Entry 5NZ8 (X-ray diffraction, 3.00 A resolution); this record covers chains A and B.

Chain A (and B):
Protein: Cellodextrin phosphorylase
Source organism: Clostridium thermocellum
Notes: chain B of this document is another copy of the same molecule, construct and numbering; everything in this record applies to it too
UniProt: Q93HT8 (Q93HT8_CLOTM); numbering as in UniProt (aligned over 1-984)
Sequence (1009 residues; each row starts with the number of its first residue; numbers below 1 keep their minus sign (Met-24 is residue -24)):
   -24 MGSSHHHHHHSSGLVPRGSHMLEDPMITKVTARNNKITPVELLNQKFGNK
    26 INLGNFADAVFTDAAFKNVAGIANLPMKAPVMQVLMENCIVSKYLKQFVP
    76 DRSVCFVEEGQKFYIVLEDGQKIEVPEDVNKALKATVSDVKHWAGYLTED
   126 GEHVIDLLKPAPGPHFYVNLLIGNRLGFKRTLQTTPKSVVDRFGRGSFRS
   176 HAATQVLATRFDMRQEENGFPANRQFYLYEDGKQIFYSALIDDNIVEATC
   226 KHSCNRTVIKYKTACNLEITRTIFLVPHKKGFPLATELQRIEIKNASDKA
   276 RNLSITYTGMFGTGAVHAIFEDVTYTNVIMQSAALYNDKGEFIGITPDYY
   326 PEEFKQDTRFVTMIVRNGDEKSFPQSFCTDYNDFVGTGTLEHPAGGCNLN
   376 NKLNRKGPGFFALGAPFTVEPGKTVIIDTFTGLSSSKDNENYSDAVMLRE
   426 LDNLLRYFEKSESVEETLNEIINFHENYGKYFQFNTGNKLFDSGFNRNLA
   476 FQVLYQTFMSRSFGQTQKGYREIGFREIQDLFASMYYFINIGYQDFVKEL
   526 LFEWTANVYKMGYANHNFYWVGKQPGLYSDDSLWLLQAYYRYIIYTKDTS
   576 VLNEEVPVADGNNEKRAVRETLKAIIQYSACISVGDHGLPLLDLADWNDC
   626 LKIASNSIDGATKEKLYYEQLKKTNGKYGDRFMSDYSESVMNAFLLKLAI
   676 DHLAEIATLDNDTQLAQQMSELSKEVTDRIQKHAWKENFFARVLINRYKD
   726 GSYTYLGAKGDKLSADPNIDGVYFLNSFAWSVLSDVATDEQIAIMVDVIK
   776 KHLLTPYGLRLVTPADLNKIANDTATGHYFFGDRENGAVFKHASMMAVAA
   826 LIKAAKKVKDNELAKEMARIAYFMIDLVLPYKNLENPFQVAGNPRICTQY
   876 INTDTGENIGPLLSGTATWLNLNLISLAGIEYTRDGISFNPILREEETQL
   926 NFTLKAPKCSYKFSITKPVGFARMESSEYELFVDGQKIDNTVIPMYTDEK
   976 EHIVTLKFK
Disordered / not traced: -24 to 0, 533-538, 578-620, 629-663, 686-691, 724-727, 796-801 (chain B: -24 to 0, 648-652, 794-798)
Sequence notes: initiating methionine (-24); expression tag (-23 to 0)
What the authors report for this chain:
  - catalytic residues: Asp624
  - binding site for beta-D-glucopyranose: Asp297, Tyr300, Glu328, Arg496, Trp622, Asp624, Cys625, Tyr804, Glu810, Phe815, Gln874
  - conformationally variable residues (loop rearrangement, side-chain flip): Trp622, Asp624

How chain A and chain B interact:
Residue-residue contacts (187; chain A residue first):
  Met1(A) - Asp313(B)
  Ile2(A) - Tyr311(B)
  Ile2(A) - Leu423(B)
  Ile2(A) - Asp427(B)
  Thr3(A) - Ala309(B)
  Thr3(A) - Leu310(B)
  Thr3(A) - Tyr311(B)  hydrogen bond (backbone-backbone)
  Lys4(A) - Ala309(B)
  Lys4(A) - Asp323(B)  salt bridge
  Lys4(A) - Asp419(B)  salt bridge
  Val5(A) - Ala308(B)
  Val5(A) - Ala309(B)  hydrogen bond (backbone-backbone)
  Val5(A) - Tyr311(B)  hydrophobic
  Val5(A) - Leu378(B)
  Thr6(A) - Gln306(B)  hydrogen bond
  Thr6(A) - Ser307(B)
  Thr6(A) - Ala308(B)
  Thr6(A) - Asp323(B)
  Thr6(A) - Leu378(B)
  Ala7(A) - Gln306(B)
  Ala7(A) - Ser307(B)  hydrogen bond (backbone-backbone)
  Ala7(A) - Leu378(B)
  Ala7(A) - Asn379(B)
  Ala7(A) - Arg380(B)
  Arg8(A) - Gln306(B)  hydrogen bond
  Arg8(A) - Arg380(B)  hydrogen bond (side chain-backbone)
  Phe36(A) - Asn375(B)
  Phe36(A) - Asn376(B)  hydrogen bond (backbone-side chain)
  Thr37(A) - Asn376(B)
  Asp38(A) - Gln350(B)
  Asp38(A) - Asn376(B)
  Ala39(A) - Tyr311(B)  hydrogen bond (backbone-side chain)
  Ala39(A) - Phe317(B)  hydrophobic
  Ala39(A) - Gln350(B)  hydrogen bond (backbone-backbone)
  Ala39(A) - Phe352(B)  hydrophobic
  Ala39(A) - Asn376(B)
  Phe41(A) - Tyr311(B)
  Phe41(A) - Asn376(B)
  Gln58(A) - Asp358(B)  hydrogen bond (side chain-backbone)
  Gln58(A) - Asn375(B)  hydrogen bond
  Met61(A) - Asn373(B)
  Glu62(A) - Gly361(B)
  Glu62(A) - Thr362(B)  hydrogen bond
  Glu62(A) - Ala369(B)
  Ser67(A) - Asn373(B)
  Leu133(A) - Thr362(B)
  Ala183(A) - Met188(B)  hydrophobic
  Arg185(A) - Arg185(B)
  Arg185(A) - Asp187(B)  salt bridge
  Phe186(A) - Phe186(B)
  Phe186(A) - Ile294(B)
  Phe186(A) - Phe295(B)  hydrophobic
  Asp187(A) - Arg185(B)  salt bridge
  Asp187(A) - Phe195(B)
  Asp187(A) - Ile294(B)
  Asp187(A) - Val298(B)
  Met188(A) - Ala183(B)  hydrophobic
  Met188(A) - Thr184(B)
  Met188(A) - Ile294(B)  hydrophobic
  Met188(A) - Asn302(B)  hydrogen bond (backbone-side chain)
  Met188(A) - Pro383(B)
  Arg189(A) - Tyr356(B)
  Arg189(A) - Asn357(B)  hydrogen bond
  Gln190(A) - Thr299(B)  hydrogen bond
  Gln190(A) - Asn302(B)  hydrogen bond
  Glu191(A) - Asn357(B)  hydrogen bond
  Phe195(A) - Asp187(B)
  Gly207(A) - Cys64(B)
  Met285(A) - Met188(B)  hydrophobic
  Phe286(A) - Met188(B)
  Thr288(A) - Met188(B)
  Ile294(A) - Phe186(B)
  Ile294(A) - Asp187(B)
  Ile294(A) - Met188(B)  hydrophobic
  Phe295(A) - Phe186(B)  hydrophobic
  Phe295(A) - Phe295(B)  hydrophobic
  Phe295(A) - Gly494(B)
  Phe295(A) - Tyr495(B)
  Asp297(A) - Arg809(B)  salt bridge
  Val298(A) - Asp187(B)
  Val298(A) - Met188(B)
  Val298(A) - Thr491(B)
  Thr299(A) - Gln190(B)  hydrogen bond
  Thr299(A) - Thr491(B)
  Thr299(A) - Arg809(B)
  Tyr300(A) - His803(B)
  Tyr300(A) - Tyr804(B)  hydrophobic
  Tyr300(A) - Arg809(B)
  Asn302(A) - Met188(B)  hydrogen bond (side chain-backbone)
  Asn302(A) - Gln190(B)  hydrogen bond
  Val303(A) - Tyr804(B)  hydrophobic
  Val303(A) - Phe805(B)
  Val303(A) - Asp808(B)
  Ile304(A) - His803(B)
  Ile304(A) - Phe805(B)
  Gln306(A) - Thr6(B)  hydrogen bond
  Gln306(A) - Ala7(B)
  Gln306(A) - Arg8(B)  hydrogen bond (side chain-backbone)
  Gln306(A) - Phe805(B)
  Ser307(A) - Thr6(B)
  Ser307(A) - Ala7(B)  hydrogen bond (backbone-backbone)
  Ala308(A) - Val5(B)
  Ala308(A) - Thr6(B)
  Ala309(A) - Thr3(B)
  Ala309(A) - Lys4(B)
  Ala309(A) - Val5(B)  hydrogen bond (backbone-backbone)
  Leu310(A) - Thr3(B)
  Tyr311(A) - Ile2(B)
  Tyr311(A) - Thr3(B)  hydrogen bond (backbone-backbone)
  Tyr311(A) - Val5(B)  hydrophobic
  Tyr311(A) - Ala39(B)  hydrogen bond (side chain-backbone)
  Tyr311(A) - Phe41(B)
  Asn312(A) - Met1(B)
  Asp313(A) - Met1(B)
  Phe317(A) - Ala39(B)  hydrophobic
  Ile318(A) - Ile2(B)  hydrophobic
  Asp323(A) - Lys4(B)  salt bridge
  Asp323(A) - Thr6(B)
  Tyr325(A) - Gly802(B)
  Tyr325(A) - His803(B)
  Tyr325(A) - Tyr804(B)
  Tyr325(A) - Phe805(B)  hydrophobic
  Tyr325(A) - Asn811(B)
  Pro326(A) - Gly802(B)
  Pro326(A) - His803(B)
  Gln350(A) - Ala39(B)  hydrogen bond (backbone-backbone)
  Phe352(A) - Ala39(B)  hydrophobic
  Phe352(A) - Phe41(B)  hydrophobic
  Tyr356(A) - Arg189(B)
  Asn357(A) - Arg189(B)  hydrogen bond
  Asn357(A) - Glu191(B)  hydrogen bond
  Asp358(A) - Gln58(B)
  Gly361(A) - Glu62(B)
  Thr362(A) - Glu62(B)  hydrogen bond
  Thr362(A) - Leu133(B)
  Thr364(A) - Glu366(B)
  Glu366(A) - Thr364(B)
  Glu366(A) - Glu366(B)
  Ala369(A) - Glu62(B)
  Asn373(A) - Met61(B)
  Asn373(A) - Ser67(B)
  Asn375(A) - Phe36(B)
  Asn376(A) - Phe36(B)  hydrogen bond (side chain-backbone)
  Asn376(A) - Thr37(B)
  Asn376(A) - Asp38(B)
  Asn376(A) - Phe41(B)
  Leu378(A) - Val5(B)
  Leu378(A) - Thr6(B)
  Leu378(A) - Ala7(B)
  Asn379(A) - Ala7(B)
  Arg380(A) - Arg8(B)  hydrogen bond (backbone-side chain)
  Arg380(A) - Asp879(B)  salt bridge
  Arg380(A) - Thr880(B)
  Lys381(A) - Glu882(B)
  Lys381(A) - Ile884(B)
  Pro383(A) - Met188(B)
  Asp419(A) - Lys4(B)  salt bridge
  Leu423(A) - Ile2(B)
  Asp427(A) - Ile2(B)
  Thr491(A) - Val298(B)
  Thr491(A) - Thr299(B)  hydrogen bond
  Gly494(A) - Phe295(B)  hydrogen bond (backbone-backbone)
  Gly802(A) - Tyr325(B)
  Gly802(A) - Pro326(B)
  His803(A) - Tyr300(B)
  His803(A) - Ile304(B)
  His803(A) - Tyr325(B)
  His803(A) - Pro326(B)
  His803(A) - Glu328(B)  salt bridge
  Tyr804(A) - Tyr300(B)
  Tyr804(A) - Val303(B)  hydrophobic
  Tyr804(A) - Tyr325(B)
  Phe805(A) - Val303(B)
  Phe805(A) - Ile304(B)
  Phe805(A) - Met305(B)
  Phe805(A) - Gln306(B)
  Phe805(A) - Asp323(B)
  Phe805(A) - Tyr325(B)  hydrophobic
  Asp808(A) - Val303(B)
  Arg809(A) - Asp297(B)  salt bridge
  Arg809(A) - Thr299(B)
  Arg809(A) - Tyr300(B)
  Asn811(A) - Tyr325(B)  hydrogen bond
  Asp879(A) - Arg380(B)  salt bridge
  Thr880(A) - Arg380(B)
  Glu882(A) - Lys381(B)
  Ile884(A) - Lys381(B)
Also at the interface, not in a pair above, chain A (104 interface residues in all): Asn9, Val35, Ala40, Cys64, Leu215, Gly287, Thr301, Met305, Gly315, Thr321, Glu327, Glu328, Lys377, Leu426, Lys493, Tyr875, Asn877
Also at the interface, not in a pair above, chain B (110 interface residues in all): Asn10, Pro14, Val35, Ala40, Gln180, Glu192, Gly207, Leu215, Met285, Phe286, Gly287, Thr288, Val291, Glu296, Thr301, Asn312, Gly315, Ile318, Thr321, Tyr324, Leu426, Lys493, Thr801, Tyr875

Summary:
104 residues of chain A and 110 residues of chain B are in contact; the contacts include 35 hydrogen bonds and
11 salt bridges. Among the polar pairs are Lys4(A)-Asp323(B), Lys4(A)-Asp419(B) and Arg185(A)-Asp187(B). The
paper reports the catalytic residue Asp624(A); a binding site for beta-D-glucopyranose at Asp297(A), Tyr300(A)
and Glu328(A) among others.
Chain A and chain B are both Cellodextrin phosphorylase (Clostridium thermocellum); the structure, Clostridium
thermocellum cellodextrin phosphorylase with cellotetraose and phosphate bound, was determined by X-ray
diffraction, deposited together with 5NZ7.
